3NOM - chain A; structure by X-ray diffraction, 2.40 A resolution.

Chain A:
Molecule: Glutamine cyclotransferase
Source organism: Zymomonas mobilis
Notes: EC 2.3.2.5
UniProtKB: C5TI01 (C5TI01_ZYMMO); residues 22-262 here correspond to UniProt positions 43-283 (UniProt number = residue number + 21)
Amino-acid sequence (262 residues; numbered 1 to 262; the number before each row is that of its first residue):
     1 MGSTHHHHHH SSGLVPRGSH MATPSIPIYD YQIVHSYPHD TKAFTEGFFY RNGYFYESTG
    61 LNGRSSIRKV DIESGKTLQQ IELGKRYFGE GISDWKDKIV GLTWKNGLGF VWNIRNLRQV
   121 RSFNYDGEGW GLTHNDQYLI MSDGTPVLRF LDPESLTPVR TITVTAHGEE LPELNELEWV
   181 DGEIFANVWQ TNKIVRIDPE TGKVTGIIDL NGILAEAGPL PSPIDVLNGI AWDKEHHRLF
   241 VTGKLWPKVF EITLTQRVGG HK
Unresolved in the structure: 1-24, 259-262
Sequence notes: expression tag (1-21)
Ion coordination: Ca2+: Phe48, Glu176, Leu177, Glu178, Ile230

In short:
The Ca2+ site is built by Phe48, Glu176, Leu177, Glu178 and Ile230.
Chain A is Glutamine cyclotransferase (Zymomonas mobilis); the structure, Crystal Structure of Zymomonas
mobilis Glutaminyl Cyclase (monoclinic form), was determined by X-ray diffraction, deposited together with
3NOK and 3NOL.
